8QVD - chains C and D of the 4 polymer chains in the assembly; structure by X-ray diffraction, 3.30 A resolution.

== Chain C ==
Protein: Xylose isomerase-like TIM barrel domain-containing protein
From: Deinococcus aerius
UniProt: A0A2I9DAN1 (A0A2I9DAN1_9DEIO); residue numbers follow UniProt; this construct covers 1-333
Amino-acid sequence (347 residues; numbered 1 to 347; the number before each row is that of its first residue):
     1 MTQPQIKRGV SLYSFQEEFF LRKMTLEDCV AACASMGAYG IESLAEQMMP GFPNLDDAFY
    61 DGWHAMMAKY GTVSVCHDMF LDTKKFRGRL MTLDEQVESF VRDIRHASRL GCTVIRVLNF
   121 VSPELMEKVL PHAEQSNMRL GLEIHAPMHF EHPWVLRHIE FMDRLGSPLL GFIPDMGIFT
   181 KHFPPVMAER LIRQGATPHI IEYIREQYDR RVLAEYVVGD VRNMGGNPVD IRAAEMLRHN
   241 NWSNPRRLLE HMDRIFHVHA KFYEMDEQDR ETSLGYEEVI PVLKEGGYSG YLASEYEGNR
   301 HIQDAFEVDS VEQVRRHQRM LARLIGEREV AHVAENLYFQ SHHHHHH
Not modelled in the structure: 1-3, 328-347
Sequence notes: expression tag (334-347)
Ion coordination: Cd2+ site 1: D57, D61, H182; Cd2+ site 2: H64, E206; Cd2+ site 3 near H132 (its only coordinating residue here); Cd2+ site 4: E143, D175, H259, E295; Cd2+ site 5 near H145 (its only coordinating residue here); Cd2+ site 6 near H239 (its only coordinating residue here)

== Chain D ==
Protein: DUF6379 domain-containing protein
From: Deinococcus aerius
UniProt: A0A2I9E2I0 (A0A2I9E2I0_9DEIO); numbering as in UniProt (aligned over 1-125)
Amino-acid sequence (125 residues; row label = number of the first residue in the row):
     1 MFDKYIVVED SLKRVPGGVQ FGVRLPYYRG LGLSMVETMD VTVDGERVPE ENLTVTLGDR
    61 TVPFARRDDE TDTIWNFGEI ATVTARLPHE LGPGEHQVGV NFGLRISYFP VPMVGQDAKT
   121 LKLVD
Ion coordination: Cd2+: E46, H89

== How chain C and chain D interact ==
Residue-residue contacts (55):
  Y13(C) - Y28(D)  hydrophobic
  Q16(C) - F2(D)
  Q16(C) - Y28(D)
  Q16(C) - F77(D)
  E17(C) - F2(D)
  E17(C) - Y5(D)
  F19(C) - F77(D)  hydrophobic
  F20(C) - F2(D)  hydrophobic
  F20(C) - Y5(D)  hydrophobic
  F20(C) - R24(D)
  F20(C) - L25(D)
  F20(C) - F77(D)  hydrophobic
  F20(C) - G78(D)
  L21(C) - Y5(D)
  L21(C) - R24(D)
  R22(C) - F77(D)  hydrogen bond (side chain-backbone)
  R22(C) - G78(D)
  R22(C) - E79(D)
  E46(C) - R29(D)  salt bridge
  E46(C) - G30(D)  hydrogen bond (backbone-backbone)
  Q47(C) - Y28(D)  hydrogen bond (side chain-backbone)
  Q47(C) - R29(D)
  Q47(C) - F77(D)
  P50(C) - N76(D)
  F80(C) - Y28(D)
  F80(C) - R29(D)
  L81(C) - S107(D)
  D82(C) - R29(D)  salt bridge
  D82(C) - M35(D)
  D82(C) - S107(D)
  T83(C) - S107(D)  hydrogen bond (backbone-side chain)
  K84(C) - M35(D)
  K84(C) - R105(D)  hydrogen bond (backbone-side chain)
  K84(C) - I106(D)
  K84(C) - S107(D)  hydrogen bond (backbone-side chain)
  K84(C) - F109(D)  hydrogen bond (side chain-backbone)
  K85(C) - S34(D)  hydrogen bond (backbone-side chain)
  K85(C) - M35(D)
  K85(C) - T71(D)
  K85(C) - D72(D)  salt bridge
  K85(C) - R105(D)  hydrogen bond (backbone-side chain)
  F86(C) - T71(D)
  F86(C) - R105(D)
  R87(C) - E37(D)
  R87(C) - R67(D)
  R87(C) - D68(D)  salt bridge
  R87(C) - R105(D)
  L118(C) - Y108(D)  hydrophobic
  F120(C) - S107(D)
  F120(C) - Y108(D)  hydrophobic
  N299(C) - F2(D)
  R300(C) - M1(D)
  Q303(C) - M1(D)
  Q303(C) - F2(D)  hydrogen bond (side chain-backbone)
  Q303(C) - K4(D)
Other interface residues (no listed pair), chain C (26 interface residues in all): L44, G51, D304
Other interface residues (no listed pair), chain D (27 interface residues in all): D3, L31

== Overview ==
Chain C and chain D form an interface of 26 and 27 residues respectively; the contacts include 10 hydrogen
bonds and 4 salt bridges. Polar contacts include E46(C)-R29(D), D82(C)-R29(D) and K85(C)-D72(D). The Cd2+ site
1 is built by D57(C), D61(C) and H182(C).
Chain C is Xylose isomerase-like TIM barrel domain-containing protein and chain D is DUF6379 domain-containing
protein, both from Deinococcus aerius; the structure, Deinococcus aerius TR0125 C-glucosyl deglycosidase
(CGD), wild type crystal cryoprotected with glycerol, was determined by X-ray diffraction, deposited together
with 8QVC, 8QVE and 8UMC.
